PDB entry 4EYW | X-ray diffraction, 1.89 A resolution | chain A

== Chain A ==
Protein: Carnitine O-palmitoyltransferase 2, mitochondrial
Source organism: Rattus norvegicus
Notes: EC 2.3.1.21
Reference sequence: P18886 (CPT2_RAT); numbering as in UniProt (aligned over 27-658)
Sequence (634 residues; numbered 25 to 658; the number before each row is that of its first residue):
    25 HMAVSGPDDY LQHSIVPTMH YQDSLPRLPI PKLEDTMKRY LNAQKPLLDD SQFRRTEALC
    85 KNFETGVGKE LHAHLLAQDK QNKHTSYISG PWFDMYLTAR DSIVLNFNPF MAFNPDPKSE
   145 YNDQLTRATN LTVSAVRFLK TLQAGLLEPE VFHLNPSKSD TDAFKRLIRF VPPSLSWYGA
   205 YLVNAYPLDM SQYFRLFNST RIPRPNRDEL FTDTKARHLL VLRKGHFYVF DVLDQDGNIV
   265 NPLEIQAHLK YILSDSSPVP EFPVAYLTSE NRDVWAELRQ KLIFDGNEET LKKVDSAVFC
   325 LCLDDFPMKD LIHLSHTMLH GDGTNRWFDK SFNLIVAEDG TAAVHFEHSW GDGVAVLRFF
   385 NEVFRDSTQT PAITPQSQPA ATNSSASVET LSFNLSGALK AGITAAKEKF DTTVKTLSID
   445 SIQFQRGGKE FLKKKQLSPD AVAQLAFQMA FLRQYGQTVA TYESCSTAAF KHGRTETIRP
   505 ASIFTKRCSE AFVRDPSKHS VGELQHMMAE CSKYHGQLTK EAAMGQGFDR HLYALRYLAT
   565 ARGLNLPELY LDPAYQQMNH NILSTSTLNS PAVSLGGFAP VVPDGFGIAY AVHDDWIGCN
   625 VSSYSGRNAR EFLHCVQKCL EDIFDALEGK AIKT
Unresolved in the structure: 25-31
Construct notes: expression tag (25-26)
Residues lining bound ligands: L0R (1-[(2R)-2-(3,4-dihydroisoquinolin-2(1H)-ylcarbonyl)piperidin-1-yl]-2-phenoxyethanone): Phe176, Leu212, Asp376, Asp464, Glu487, Ser488, Cys489, Ser490, Thr499, Thr543, Ala547, Ser590, Thr591
Swiss-Prot annotation at these positions:
  - active site: His372 (Proton acceptor)
  - binding site (CoA): Gly452 to Asp464
  - binding site ((R)-carnitine): Tyr486, Ser488, Thr499
  - modified residue: Lys69 (N6-succinyllysine), Lys85 (N6-succinyllysine), Lys239 (N6-acetyllysine), Lys305 (N6-acetyllysine), Lys424 (N6-succinyllysine), Lys439 (N6-succinyllysine), Lys510 (N6-acetyllysine), Lys544 (N6-acetyllysine)
From the paper describing this entry:
  - binding site for L0R: Phe176, Ser490 (from molecular simulation)
  - catalytic residues: His372 (citing earlier work)

== Summary ==
Chain A binds compound L0R. From UniProt: active-site residue His372, 13 CoA-binding residues and 3
(R)-carnitine-binding residues. From the paper: the catalytic residue His372; a binding site for L0R at Phe176
and Ser490.
Chain A is Carnitine O-palmitoyltransferase 2, mitochondrial (Rattus norvegicus); the structure, Crystal
structure of rat carnitine palmitoyltransferase 2 in complex with
1-[(R)-2-(3,4-Dihydro-1H-isoquinoline-2-carbonyl)-piperidin-1-yl]-2-phenoxy-ethanone, was determined by X-ray
diffraction, deposited together with 4EP9 and 4EPH.
